7ZU0 - chains C and F of the 6 polymer chains in the assembly; structure by electron microscopy, 4.40 A resolution (low resolution: residue-level contacts below are approximate; hydrogen-bond / salt-bridge calls are withheld).

[Chain C]
Name: Vacuolar membrane protein PEP3
Organism: Saccharomyces cerevisiae
UniProt: P27801 (PEP3_YEAST); the author numbering skips numbers that UniProt does not, so the offset changes along the chain: -75 to 11 = UniProt 1-87; 17-23 = UniProt 88-94; 27-44 = UniProt 95-112; 49-75 = UniProt 113-139; 7 more segments
Amino-acid sequence (918 residues; each row starts with the number of its first residue; note: 76 numbers in that range are skipped by the numbering (no residue carries them; nothing is unmodelled there); numbers below 1 keep their minus sign (Met-75 is residue -75)):
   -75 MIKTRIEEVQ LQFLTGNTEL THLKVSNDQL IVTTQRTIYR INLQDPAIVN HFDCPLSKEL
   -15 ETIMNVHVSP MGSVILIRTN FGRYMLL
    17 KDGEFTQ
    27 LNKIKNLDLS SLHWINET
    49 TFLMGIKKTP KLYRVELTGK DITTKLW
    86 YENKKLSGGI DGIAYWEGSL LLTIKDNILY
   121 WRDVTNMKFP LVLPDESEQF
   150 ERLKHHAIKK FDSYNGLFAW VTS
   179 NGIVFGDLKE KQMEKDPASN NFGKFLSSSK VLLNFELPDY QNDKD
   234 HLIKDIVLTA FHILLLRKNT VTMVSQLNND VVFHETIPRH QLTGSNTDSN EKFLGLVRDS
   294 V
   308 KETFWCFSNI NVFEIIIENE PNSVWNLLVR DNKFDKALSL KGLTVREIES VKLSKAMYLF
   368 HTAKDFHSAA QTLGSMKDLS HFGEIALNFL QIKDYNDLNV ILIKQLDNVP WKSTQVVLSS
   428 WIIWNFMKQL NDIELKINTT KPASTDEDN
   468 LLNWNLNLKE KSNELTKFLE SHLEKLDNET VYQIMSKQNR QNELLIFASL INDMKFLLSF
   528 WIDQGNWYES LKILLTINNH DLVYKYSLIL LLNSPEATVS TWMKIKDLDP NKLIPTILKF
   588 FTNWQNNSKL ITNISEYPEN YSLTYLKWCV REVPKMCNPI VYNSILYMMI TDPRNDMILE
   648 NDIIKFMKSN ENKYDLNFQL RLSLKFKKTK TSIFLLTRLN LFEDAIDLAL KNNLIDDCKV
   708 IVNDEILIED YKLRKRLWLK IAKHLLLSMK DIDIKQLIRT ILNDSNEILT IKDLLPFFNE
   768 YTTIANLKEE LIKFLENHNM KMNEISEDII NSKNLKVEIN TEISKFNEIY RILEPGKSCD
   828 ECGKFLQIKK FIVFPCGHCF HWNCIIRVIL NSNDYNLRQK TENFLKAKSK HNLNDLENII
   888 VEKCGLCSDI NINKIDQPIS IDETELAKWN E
Unresolved in the structure: -75 to 0

[Chain F]
Name: Vacuolar protein sorting-associated protein 41
Organism: Saccharomyces cerevisiae
UniProt: P38959 (VPS41_YEAST); the author numbering skips numbers that UniProt does not, so the offset changes along the chain: -2 to 878 = UniProt 1-881; 882-992 = UniProt 882-992
Amino-acid sequence (1016 residues; row label = number of the first residue in the row; note: 3 numbers in that range are skipped by the numbering (no residue carries them; nothing is unmodelled there); numbers below 1 keep their minus sign (Met-2 is residue -2)):
    -2 MTTDNHQNDS VLDQQSGERT IDESNSISDE NNVDNKREDV NVTSPTKSVS CISQAENGVA
    58 SRTDESTITG SATDAETGDD DDDDDDDDDE DEDDEDEPPL LKYTRISQLP KNFFQRDSIS
   118 SCLFGDTFFA FGTHSGILHL TTCAFEPIKT IKCHRSSILC INTDGKYFAT GSIDGTVIIG
   178 SMDDPQNITQ YDFKRPINSV ALHSNFQASR MFVSGGMAGD VVLSQRNWLG NRIDIVLNKK
   238 KKKKTRKDDL SSDMKGPIMG IYTMGDLILW MDDDGITFCD VPTRSQLLNI PFPSRIFNVQ
   298 DVRPDLFRPH VHFLESDRVV IGWGSNIWLF KVSFTKDSNS IKSGDSNSQS NNMSHFNPTT
   358 NIGSLLSSAA SSFRGTPDKK VELECHFTVS MLITGLASFK DDQLLCLGFD IDIEEEATID
   418 EDMKEGKNFS KRPENLLAKG NAPELKIVDL FNGDEIYNDE VIMKNYEKLS INDYHLGKHI
   478 DKTTPEYYLI SSNDAIRVQE LSLKDHFDWF MERKQYYKAW KIGKYVIGSE ERFSIGLKFL
   538 NSLVTKKDWG TLVDHLNIIF EETLNSLDSN SYDVTQNVLK EWADIIEILI TSGNIVEIAP
   598 LIPKKPALRK SVYDDVLHYF LANDMINKFH EYITKWDLKL FSVEDFEEEL ETRIEAASEP
   658 TASSKEEGSN ITYRTELVHL YLKENKYTKA IPHLLKAKDL RALTIIKIQN LLPQYLDQIV
   718 DIILLPYKGE ISHISKLSIF EIQTIFNKPI DLLFENRHTI SVARIYEIFE HDCPKSFKKI
   778 LFCYLIKFLD TDDSFMISPY ENQLIELYSE YDRQSLLPFL QKHNNYNVES AIEVCSSKLG
   838 LYNELIYLWG KIGETKKALS LIIDELKNPQ LAIDFVKNWG D
   882 SELWEFMINY SLDKPNFTKA ILTCSDETSE IYLKVIRGMS DDLQIDNLQD IIKHIVQENS
   942 LSLEVRDNIL VIINDETKKF ANEFLKIRSQ GKLFQVDESD IEINDDLNGV LDYKDDDDKD
  1002 YKDDDDKDYK DDDDK
Unresolved in the structure: -2 to 862, 978-1016
Sequence notes: expression tag (993-1016)

[Chain C / chain F interface]
Residue-residue contacts - 77 pairs, chain C then chain F:
  Lys759(C) - Ser941(F)
  Leu762(C) - Val937(F)
  Asn766(C) - Gln930(F)
  Glu767(C) - Asn928(F)
  Glu767(C) - Gln930(F)
  Glu767(C) - Asp931(F)
  Tyr768(C) - Leu929(F)
  Tyr768(C) - Gln930(F)
  Tyr768(C) - Ile933(F)
  Thr769(C) - Gln925(F)
  Thr769(C) - Ile926(F)
  Thr769(C) - Leu929(F)
  Thr770(C) - Asp923(F)
  Thr770(C) - Leu929(F)
  Ile771(C) - Met920(F)
  Ile771(C) - Asp922(F)
  Ile771(C) - Leu929(F)
  Ala772(C) - Asp922(F)
  Lys775(C) - Ile917(F)
  Lys775(C) - Arg918(F)
  Lys775(C) - Met920(F)
  Leu778(C) - Ile933(F)
  Ile779(C) - Ile917(F)
  Ile779(C) - Arg918(F)
  Phe781(C) - Val937(F)
  Leu782(C) - Ser910(F)
  Leu782(C) - Asn940(F)
  Glu783(C) - Leu914(F)
  His785(C) - Ser910(F)
  His785(C) - Asn940(F)
  His785(C) - Ser941(F)
  His785(C) - Ser943(F)
  Asn786(C) - Ser910(F)
  Asn786(C) - Glu911(F)
  Asn786(C) - Leu914(F)
  Lys788(C) - Leu944(F)
  Met789(C) - Ser943(F)
  Met789(C) - Arg947(F)
  Ile792(C) - Leu944(F)
  Ile792(C) - Arg947(F)
  Ser793(C) - Arg947(F)
  Asp795(C) - Leu951(F)
  Ile796(C) - Ile950(F)
  Ile796(C) - Leu951(F)
  Ser799(C) - Ile954(F)
  Lys803(C) - Glu957(F)
  Lys803(C) - Phe961(F)
  Ile806(C) - Phe961(F)
  Glu809(C) - Phe965(F)
  Ile810(C) - Glu964(F)
  Ile810(C) - Phe965(F)
  Phe813(C) - Phe965(F)
  Phe813(C) - Ile968(F)
  Tyr817(C) - Gln971(F)
  Tyr817(C) - Gly972(F)
  Tyr817(C) - Lys973(F)
  Arg818(C) - Lys973(F)
  Leu820(C) - Lys973(F)
  Leu820(C) - Phe975(F)
  Pro822(C) - Phe975(F)
  Lys837(C) - Phe975(F)
  Lys837(C) - Gln976(F)
  Phe838(C) - Lys973(F)
  Phe838(C) - Leu974(F)
  Phe838(C) - Phe975(F)
  Ile839(C) - Lys973(F)
  Val840(C) - Gly972(F)
  Val840(C) - Lys973(F)
  Phe841(C) - Gly972(F)
  Pro842(C) - Gln971(F)
  Pro842(C) - Gly972(F)
  Glu884(C) - Leu974(F)
  Val888(C) - Gln971(F)
  Val888(C) - Gly972(F)
  Val888(C) - Leu974(F)
  Glu889(C) - Ser970(F)
  Glu889(C) - Gln971(F)
Also at the interface, not in a pair above, chain C (49 interface residues in all): Leu802, Asn814, Gln834, Ile835, Lys836, Trp849, Lys890
Also at the interface, not in a pair above, chain F (45 interface residues in all): Tyr913, Ser921, Lys934, Gln938, Asp948, Thr958, Lys967, Arg969, Val977

[In short]
Chain C and chain F form an interface of 49 and 45 residues respectively.
Chain C is Vacuolar membrane protein PEP3 and chain F is Vacuolar protein sorting-associated protein 41, both
from Saccharomyces cerevisiae; the structure, HOPS tethering complex from yeast, was determined by electron
microscopy (same publication as 7ZTY).
